PDB entry 1I1D | X-ray diffraction, 1.80 A resolution | chains A and D

[Chain A (and D)]
Molecule: Glucosamine-phosphate N-acetyltransferase
From: Saccharomyces cerevisiae
Notes: EC 2.3.1.4; chain D of this document is another copy of the same molecule, construct and numbering; everything in this record applies to it too
Reference sequence: P43577 (GNA1_YEAST); residue numbers follow UniProt; this construct covers 1-159
Sequence (161 residues; each row starts with the number of its first residue; numbers below 1 keep their minus sign (Gly-1 is residue -1)):
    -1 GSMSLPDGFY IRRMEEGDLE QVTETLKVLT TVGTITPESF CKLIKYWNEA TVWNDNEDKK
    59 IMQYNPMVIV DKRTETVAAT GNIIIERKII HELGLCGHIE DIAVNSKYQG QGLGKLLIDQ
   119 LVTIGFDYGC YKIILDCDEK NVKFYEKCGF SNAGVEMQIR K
Not modelled in the structure: -1 to 0, 54-56 (chain D: fully traced)
Sequence notes: cloning artifact (-1 to 0); engineered mutation Cys39 (Ser in P43577)
Ligand contacts:
  - N-acetyl-D-glucosamine-6-phosphate (16G; 2-acetamido-2-deoxy-6-O-phosphono-alpha-D-glucopyranose), molecule 1: Leu27, Thr28, Ile97, Glu98, Asp99, Ile100, Leu133, Asp134, Tyr143, Arg158
  - N-acetyl-D-glucosamine-6-phosphate (16G), molecule 2: Lys86, Ile88, His89, Tyr129, Lys130
  - coenzyme A (COA): Val26, Leu27, Ile100, Ala101, Val102, Tyr106, Gln107, Gly108, Gln109, Gly110, Leu111, Gly112, Lys113, Lys138, Asn139, Lys141, Phe142, Tyr143, Lys145
Swiss-Prot annotation at these positions:
  - binding site (D-glucosamine 6-phosphate): Thr28, Lys86 to His89, Glu98 to Ile100, Tyr129, Lys130, Asp134, Arg158
  - binding site (acetyl-CoA): Ile100 to Val102, Gly108 to Lys113, Tyr143 to Lys145
  - modified residue: Ser2 (N-acetylserine)

[Chain A / chain D interface]
Pairs across the interface (152):
  Met12(A) with Ile87(D), hydrophobic
  Val20(A) with Ile87(D), hydrophobic
  Leu24(A) with Ile87(D), hydrophobic
  Thr28(A) with Ile88(D); His89(D)
  Thr29(A) with Ile88(D); His89(D), hydrogen bond (backbone-backbone)
  Val30(A) with His89(D); Glu90(D), hydrogen bond (backbone-backbone)
  Gly31(A) with Glu90(D)
  Thr32(A) with Glu90(D), hydrogen bond (backbone-side chain)
  Ile33(A) with Ile87(D); Leu91(D), hydrophobic
  Ser37(A) with Trp51(D); Leu91(D)
  Phe38(A) with Ile87(D), hydrophobic
  Lys40(A) with Trp51(D)
  Leu41(A) with Trp51(D), hydrophobic; Arg85(D); Lys86(D); Ile87(D), hydrophobic
  Tyr44(A) with Thr49(D); Val50(D); Trp51(D)
  Trp45(A) with Arg85(D), hydrogen bond (side chain-backbone); Ile87(D), hydrophobic
  Thr49(A) with Tyr44(D)
  Val50(A) with Tyr44(D)
  Trp51(A) with Ser37(D); Lys40(D); Leu41(D), hydrophobic; Tyr44(D), hydrophobic
  Asp53(A) with Lys40(D), salt bridge
  Gln61(A) with Gln61(D), hydrogen bond; Tyr62(D)
  Tyr62(A) with Glu84(D); Arg85(D), hydrogen bond (side chain-backbone)
  Ile82(A) with Glu84(D)
  Glu84(A) with Tyr62(D); Ile82(D); Glu98(D)
  Arg85(A) with Leu41(D); Trp45(D), hydrogen bond (backbone-side chain); Tyr62(D), hydrogen bond (backbone-side chain)
  Lys86(A) with Glu98(D), salt bridge; Asp99(D), salt bridge
  Ile87(A) with Met12(D), hydrophobic; Val20(D), hydrophobic; Leu24(D), hydrophobic; Ile33(D); Phe38(D), hydrophobic; Leu41(D), hydrophobic; Trp45(D), hydrophobic
  Ile88(A) with Thr28(D); Thr29(D); Asp99(D)
  His89(A) with Thr28(D); Thr29(D), hydrogen bond (backbone-backbone); Val30(D)
  Glu90(A) with Val30(D), hydrogen bond (backbone-backbone); Gly31(D); Thr32(D), hydrogen bond (side chain-backbone)
  Leu91(A) with Ile33(D), hydrophobic; Ser37(D)
  His96(A) with Glu98(D)
  Glu98(A) with Glu84(D); Lys86(D), salt bridge; His96(D)
  Asp99(A) with Lys86(D), salt bridge; Ile88(D)
  Phe124(A) with Arg158(D); Lys159(D)
  Cys128(A) with Lys159(D)
  Tyr129(A) with Arg158(D); Lys159(D), hydrogen bond (backbone-backbone)
  Lys130(A) with Ile157(D); Arg158(D)
  Ile131(A) with Gln156(D); Ile157(D), hydrogen bond (backbone-backbone)
  Ile132(A) with Asp134(D); Glu154(D); Met155(D); Gln156(D)
  Leu133(A) with Val153(D); Glu154(D); Met155(D), hydrogen bond (backbone-backbone)
  Asp134(A) with Ile132(D); Asp134(D); Val153(D); Glu154(D)
  Cys135(A) with Gly152(D); Val153(D), hydrogen bond (backbone-backbone); Met155(D), hydrophobic
  Glu137(A) with Val153(D)
  Val140(A) with Val153(D), hydrophobic
  Glu144(A) with Met155(D)
  Gly147(A) with Ile157(D)
  Phe148(A) with Met155(D); Gln156(D); Ile157(D), hydrophobic
  Ser149(A) with Met155(D); Gln156(D), hydrogen bond (backbone-backbone)
  Asn150(A) with Val153(D); Glu154(D); Met155(D)
  Ala151(A) with Glu154(D), hydrogen bond (backbone-backbone); Gln156(D)
  Gly152(A) with Cys135(D); Val153(D); Glu154(D), hydrogen bond (backbone-backbone)
  Val153(A) with Leu133(D); Asp134(D); Cys135(D), hydrogen bond (backbone-backbone); Glu137(D); Val140(D), hydrophobic; Asn150(D); Gly152(D)
  Glu154(A) with Ile132(D); Leu133(D); Asp134(D); Asn150(D); Ala151(D), hydrogen bond (backbone-backbone); Gly152(D), hydrogen bond (backbone-backbone)
  Met155(A) with Ile131(D); Ile132(D); Leu133(D), hydrogen bond (backbone-backbone); Cys135(D), hydrophobic; Val140(D); Tyr143(D), hydrophobic; Glu144(D); Phe148(D); Ser149(D); Asn150(D)
  Gln156(A) with Lys130(D); Ile131(D); Ile132(D); Phe148(D); Ser149(D), hydrogen bond (backbone-backbone); Ala151(D)
  Ile157(A) with Phe124(D); Lys130(D); Ile131(D), hydrogen bond (backbone-backbone); Gly147(D); Phe148(D), hydrophobic
  Arg158(A) with His89(D); Phe124(D); Tyr129(D); Lys130(D)
  Lys159(A) with Phe124(D); Gly127(D); Cys128(D); Tyr129(D), hydrogen bond (backbone-backbone)
Other interface residues (no listed pair), chain A (61 interface residues in all): Ile83, Val120, Tyr143
Other interface residues (no listed pair), chain D (64 interface residues in all): Asp53, Ile83, Val120, Asp136, Cys146

[Overview]
Chain A and chain D form an interface of 61 and 64 residues respectively, with 25 hydrogen bonds and 5 salt
bridges. Polar pairs include Asp53(A)-Lys40(D), Lys86(A)-Glu98(D) and Lys86(A)-Asp99(D). Ligands of chain A:
N-acetyl-D-glucosamine-6-phosphate and coenzyme A.
Chain A and chain D are both Glucosamine-phosphate N-acetyltransferase (Saccharomyces cerevisiae); the
structure, Crystal structure of yeast GNA1 bound to CoA and glnac-6P, was determined by X-ray diffraction
(same publication as 1I12 and 1I21).
